Entry 1AL0 (X-ray diffraction, 3.50 A resolution); this record covers chains F and B of the 7 polymer chains in the assembly.

[Chain F]
Protein: Capsid protein gpf
From: Enterobacteria phage phiX174
UniProt: P03641 (VGF_BPPHX); residue numbers follow UniProt; this construct covers 1-426
Sequence (426 residues; numbered 1 to 426; the number before each row is that of its first residue):
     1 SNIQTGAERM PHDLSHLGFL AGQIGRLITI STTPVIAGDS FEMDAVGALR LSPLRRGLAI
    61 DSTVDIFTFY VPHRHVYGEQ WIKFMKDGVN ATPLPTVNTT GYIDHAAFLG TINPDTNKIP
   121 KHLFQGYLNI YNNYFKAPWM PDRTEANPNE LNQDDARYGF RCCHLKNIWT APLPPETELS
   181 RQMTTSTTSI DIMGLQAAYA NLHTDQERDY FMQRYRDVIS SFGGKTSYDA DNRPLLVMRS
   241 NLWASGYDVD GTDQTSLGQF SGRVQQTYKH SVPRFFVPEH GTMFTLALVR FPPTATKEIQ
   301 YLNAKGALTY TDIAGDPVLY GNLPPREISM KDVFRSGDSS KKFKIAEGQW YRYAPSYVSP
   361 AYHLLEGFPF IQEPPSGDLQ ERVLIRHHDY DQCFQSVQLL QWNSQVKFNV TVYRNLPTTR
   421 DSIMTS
Unresolved in the structure: 1-3, 422-426
Sequence notes: conflict R216 (His in P03641)

[Chain B]
Protein: Scaffolding protein gpb
From: Enterobacteria phage phiX174
UniProt: P03633 (VGB_BPPHX); residues 1-120 here = UniProt positions 1-120
Sequence (120 residues; numbered 1 to 120; the number before each row is that of its first residue):
     1 MEQLTKNQAV ATSQEAVQNQ NEPQLRDENA HNDKSVHGVL NPTYQAGLRR DAVQPDIEAE
    61 RKKRDEIEAG KSYCSRRFGG ATCDDKSAQI YARFDKNDWR IQPAEFYRFH DAEVNTFGYF
Unresolved in the structure: 9-79
UniProt features mapped onto this chain:
  - site (Cleavage): R77, F78, R93, F94, R108, F109

[Interface between chain F and chain B]
Contacting residue pairs - 47 pairs, chain F then chain B:
  T5(F) - I101(B)
  G6(F) - I101(B)
  A7(F) - W99(B)
  A7(F) - R100(B)  hydrogen bond (backbone-side chain)
  A7(F) - I101(B)
  E8(F) - R100(B)  salt bridge
  R9(F) - W99(B)  hydrogen bond (side chain-backbone)
  R9(F) - R100(B)
  R9(F) - I101(B)
  R9(F) - E105(B)  salt bridge
  M10(F) - W99(B)
  P11(F) - W99(B)  hydrophobic
  S40(F) - E105(B)  hydrogen bond
  F67(F) - F120(B)  hydrophobic
  Y134(F) - Y119(B)
  Y134(F) - F120(B)  hydrogen bond (backbone-backbone)
  F135(F) - F120(B)  hydrophobic
  K136(F) - Y119(B)
  A137(F) - Y119(B)  hydrophobic
  P138(F) - Y119(B)
  K166(F) - E113(B)  salt bridge
  K166(F) - F117(B)
  K166(F) - Y119(B)  hydrogen bond (side chain-backbone)
  K166(F) - F120(B)  hydrogen bond (side chain-backbone)
  T170(F) - Y119(B)  hydrogen bond (backbone-side chain)
  A171(F) - Y119(B)
  L236(F) - F109(B)  hydrophobic
  L236(F) - F120(B)  hydrophobic
  V237(F) - Y107(B)
  V237(F) - F109(B)
  M238(F) - F109(B)
  R239(F) - F109(B)
  R239(F) - D111(B)  salt bridge
  R239(F) - E113(B)  salt bridge
  R239(F) - F120(B)
  V272(F) - Y107(B)
  P273(F) - Y107(B)  hydrogen bond (backbone-side chain)
  R274(F) - F94(B)
  R274(F) - D95(B)
  R274(F) - K96(B)  hydrogen bond (side chain-backbone)
  R274(F) - E105(B)
  R274(F) - Y107(B)
  F275(F) - F106(B)
  F276(F) - I101(B)  hydrophobic
  F276(F) - F106(B)  hydrophobic
  R290(F) - F120(B)  hydrogen bond (side chain-backbone)
  Y413(F) - W99(B)  hydrophobic
Also at the interface, not in a pair above, chain F (31 interface residues in all): Q4, C163, N241
Also at the interface, not in a pair above, chain B (21 interface residues in all): Q8, D98, Q102, A104, V114, G118

[Summary]
The interface between chain F and chain B involves 31 residues on one side and 21 on the other; the contacts
include 10 hydrogen bonds and 5 salt bridges. Polar pairs include E8(F)-R100(B), R9(F)-E105(B) and
K166(F)-E113(B).
Chain F is Capsid protein gpf and chain B is Scaffolding protein gpb, both from Enterobacteria phage phiX174;
the structure, Procapsid of bacteriophage PHIX174, was determined by X-ray diffraction.
